PDB entry 8YHD | electron microscopy, 2.93 A resolution | chains H and N of the 15 polymer chains in the assembly

Chain H:
Molecule: a protein
Amino-acid sequence (609 residues; each row starts with the number of its first residue):
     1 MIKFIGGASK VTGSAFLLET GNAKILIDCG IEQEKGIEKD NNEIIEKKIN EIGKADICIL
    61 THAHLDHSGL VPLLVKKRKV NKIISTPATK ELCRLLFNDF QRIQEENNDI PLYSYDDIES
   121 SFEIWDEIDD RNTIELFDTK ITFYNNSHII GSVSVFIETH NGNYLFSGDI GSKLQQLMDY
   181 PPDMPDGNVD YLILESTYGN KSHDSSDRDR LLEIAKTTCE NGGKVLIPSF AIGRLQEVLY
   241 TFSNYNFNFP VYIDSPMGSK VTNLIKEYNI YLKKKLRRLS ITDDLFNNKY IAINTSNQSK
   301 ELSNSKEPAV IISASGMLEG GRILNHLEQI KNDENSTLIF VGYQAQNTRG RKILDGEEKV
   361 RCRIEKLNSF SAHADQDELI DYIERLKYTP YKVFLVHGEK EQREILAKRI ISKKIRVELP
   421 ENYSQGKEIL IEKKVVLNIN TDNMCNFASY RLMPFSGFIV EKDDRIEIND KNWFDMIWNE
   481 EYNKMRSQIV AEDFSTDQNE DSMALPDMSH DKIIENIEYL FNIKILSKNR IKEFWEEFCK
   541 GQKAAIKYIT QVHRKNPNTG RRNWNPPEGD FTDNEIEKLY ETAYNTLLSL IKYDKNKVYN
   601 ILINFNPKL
Unresolved in the structure: 7-13, 33-40, 199-205, 279-283, 308-309, 319-321, 333-336, 342-362, 398, 421-428, 480-504
Metal / ion sites: Zn2+ site 1: His62, His64, His148; Zn2+ site 2 near His67 (its only coordinating residue here)

Chain N:
Molecule: 52-nt RNA strand
Sequence (52 nucleotides; row label = number of the first residue in the row; numbers below 1 keep their minus sign (G-11 is residue -11)):
   -11 GAACACCCAA UAGCGAAGCG CACCUAAUUU CGAAUCCAGC AUGAGAAGCU AA
Unresolved in the structure: -11 to 2, 38-40

Interface between chain H and chain N:
Residue-residue contacts - 23 pairs, chain H then chain N:
  Asn294(H) with A5(N), hydrogen bond to the phosphate
  Thr295(H) with A4(N), hydrogen bond to the phosphate
  Asn297(H) with G3(N), hydrogen bond to the phosphate; A4(N), phosphate contact
  Gln298(H) with A4(N), phosphate contact; A5(N), phosphate contact
  Ser527(H) with C11(N), hydrogen bond to the phosphate; C12(N), phosphate contact
  Lys528(H) with C12(N), hydrogen bond to the phosphate; U13(N), phosphate contact
  Asn529(H) with C11(N), hydrogen bond to the phosphate; C12(N), hydrogen bond to the phosphate
  Arg530(H) with A10(N), salt bridge to the phosphate; C11(N), salt bridge to the phosphate
  Asn556(H) with C7(N), hydrogen bond to the phosphate
  Asn558(H) with G6(N), sugar contact
  Thr559(H) with G6(N), hydrogen bond to the sugar
  Arg561(H) with C9(N), hydrogen bond to the sugar
  Asn563(H) with C9(N), hydrogen bond to the sugar; A10(N), phosphate contact
  Asn565(H) with A10(N), hydrogen bond to the sugar; C11(N), sugar contact
  Lys608(H) with A15(N), salt bridge to the phosphate
Also at the interface, not in a pair above, chain H (17 interface residues in all): Val552, Trp564
Also at the interface, not in a pair above, chain N (12 interface residues in all): A14

In short:
17 residues of chain H face 12 of chain N across their interface; the contacts include 12 hydrogen bonds and 3
salt bridges. Polar contacts include Thr559(H)-G6(N), Arg561(H)-C9(N) and Asn563(H)-C9(N). His62(H), His64(H)
and His148(H) form the Zn2+ site 1.
Chain H is a protein and chain N is a 52-nt RNA strand; the structure, Cryo-EM structure of CTR-bound type VII
CRISPR-Cas complex at post-state I, was determined by electron microscopy (same publication as 8YHE, 8Z4J,
8Z4L, 8Z99, 8Z9C and 8Z9E).
